5XIE - chain A; structure by X-ray diffraction, 2.05 A resolution.

# Chain A
Molecule: Heme acquisition protein HasAp
Source organism: Pseudomonas aeruginosa str. PAO1
UniProt: G3XD33 (G3XD33_PSEAE); residue numbers follow UniProt; this construct covers 1-184
Amino-acid sequence (184 residues; each row starts with the number of its first residue):
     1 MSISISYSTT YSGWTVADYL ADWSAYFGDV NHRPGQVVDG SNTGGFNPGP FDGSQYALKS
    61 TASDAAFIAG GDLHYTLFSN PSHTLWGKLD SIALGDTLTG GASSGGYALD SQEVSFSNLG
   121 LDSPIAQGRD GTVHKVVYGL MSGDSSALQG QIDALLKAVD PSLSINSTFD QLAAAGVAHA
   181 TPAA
Unresolved in the structure: 184
Bound ions: Fe ion: His32, Tyr75
Residues lining bound ligands: WYP (5-Ethynyl-10,20-diphenylporphyrin containing FE): His32, Arg33, Pro34, Val37, Thr43, Gly44, Gly45, Phe46, Pro50, Phe51, Tyr56, Tyr75, Leu77, His83, Leu85, Arg129, His134, Val137, Tyr138, Met141

# In short
Chain A binds compound WYP. The Fe ion site is built by His32 and Tyr75.
Chain A is Heme acquisition protein HasAp (Pseudomonas aeruginosa str. PAO1); the structure, Crystal Structure
of HasAp with 5-ethynyl-10,20-diphenylporphyrin, was determined by X-ray diffraction (same publication as
5XA4, 5XIB, 5XIC and 5XKB).
